Entry 7XIU (X-ray diffraction, 2.09 A resolution); this record covers chain A.

Chain A:
Protein: Reverse Transcriptase RNase H domain
From: Human immunodeficiency virus 1
Notes: EC 3.1.26.13
UniProt: chimeric construct of A0A059PIR4, A0A7L9QW77: residues 7-80 from A0A059PIR4 (A0A059PIR4_9HIV1) positions 167-240 (UniProt number = residue number + 160); residues 106-151 from A0A7L9QW77 positions 671-716 (UniProt number = residue number + 565)
Sequence (151 residues; each row starts with the number of its first residue):
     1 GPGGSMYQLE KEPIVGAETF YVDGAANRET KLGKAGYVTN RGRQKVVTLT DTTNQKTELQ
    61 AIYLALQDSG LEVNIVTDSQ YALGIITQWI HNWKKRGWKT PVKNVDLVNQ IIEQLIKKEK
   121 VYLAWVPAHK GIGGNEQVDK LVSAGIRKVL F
Disordered / not traced: 1-3, 150-151
Construct notes: expression tag (1-6); linker (81-105)
Bound ions: Mn2+ site 1: Asp-23, Glu-58, Asp-78; Mn2+ site 2: Asp-23, Asp-78, Asp-139 (together with E81); Zn2+ site 1: Asp-51, His-129, Glu-136; Zn2+ site 2: Glu-72, His-91, Glu-119
Ligand contacts: E81: Asp-23, Gly-24, Ala-25, Ala-26, Arg-28, Asn-54, Glu-58, Asp-78, Ser-79, Ala-128, Asp-139, Val-142, Ser-143, Arg-147, Val-149

Summary:
Bound to chain A: E81. Asp-23, Glu-58 and Asp-78 coordinate Mn2+ site 1. Asp-23, Asp-78 and Asp-139 form the
Mn2+ site 2.
Chain A is Reverse Transcriptase RNase H domain (Human immunodeficiency virus 1); the structure, Crystal
structure of engineered HIV-1 Reverse Transcriptase RNase H domain complexed with nitrofuran
methoxy(methoxycarbonyl)phenyl ester, was determined by X-ray diffraction together with 7XIS, 7XIT, 7XJ4, 7XJ5
and 7XJ7 from the same study.
